4P2R - chains B and C of the 5 polymer chains in the assembly; structure by X-ray diffraction, 3.29 A resolution.

== Chain B ==
Molecule: MHC class II E-beta-k
Source organism: Mus musculus
Reference sequence: Q31163 (Q31163_MOUSE); residues 3-198 here correspond to UniProt positions 29-224 (UniProt number = residue number + 26)
Sequence (212 residues; each row starts with the number of its first residue; numbers below 1 keep their minus sign (Gly-3 is residue -3)):
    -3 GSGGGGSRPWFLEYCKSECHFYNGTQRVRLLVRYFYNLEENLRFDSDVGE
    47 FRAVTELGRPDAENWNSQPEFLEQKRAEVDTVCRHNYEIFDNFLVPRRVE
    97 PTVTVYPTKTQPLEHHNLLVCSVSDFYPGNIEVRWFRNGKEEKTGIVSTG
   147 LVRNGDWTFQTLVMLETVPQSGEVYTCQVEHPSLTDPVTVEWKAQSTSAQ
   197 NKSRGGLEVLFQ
Unresolved in the structure: -3 to 2, 104-113, 165-170, 190-208
Disulfide bonds: Cys15-Cys79, Cys117-Cys173
Glycans and other covalent adducts: N-acetylglucosamine (NAG) linked to Asn19
Construct notes: expression tag (-3 to 2, 199-208)

== Chain C ==
Molecule: 5c1 peptide
Source organism: synthetic construct
Sequence (13 residues; each row starts with the number of its first residue; note: 1 number in that range is skipped by the numbering (no residue carries it; nothing is unmodelled there); numbers below 1 keep their minus sign (Ala-3 is residue -3)):
    -3 ANG
     1 VAFFLTPFKA

== How chain B and chain C interact ==
Pairs across the interface (18):
  Glu9(B) - Lys9(C)  salt bridge
  Ser13(B) - Phe4(C)
  Cys15(B) - Phe4(C)  hydrophobic
  Leu26(B) - Phe4(C)  hydrophobic
  Tyr30(B) - Pro7(C)
  Asp57(B) - Lys9(C)  salt bridge
  Trp61(B) - Pro7(C)  hydrophobic
  Glu74(B) - Phe4(C)
  Val78(B) - Ala2(C)
  Val78(B) - Phe4(C)  hydrophobic
  His81(B) - Gly-1(C)  hydrogen bond (side chain-backbone)
  His81(B) - Ala2(C)
  Asn82(B) - Val1(C)
  Asn82(B) - Ala2(C)  hydrogen bond (side chain-backbone)
  Ile85(B) - Asn-2(C)
  Ile85(B) - Gly-1(C)
  Ile85(B) - Val1(C)  hydrophobic
  Phe86(B) - Val1(C)  hydrophobic
Other interface residues (no listed pair), chain B (19 interface residues in all): Asn37, Asn60, Phe67, Lys71, Thr77, Cys79
Other interface residues (no listed pair), chain C (11 interface residues in all): Phe3, Thr6, Phe8, Ala10

== In short ==
19 residues of chain B face 11 of chain C across their interface; the contacts include 2 hydrogen bonds and 2
salt bridges. Among the polar pairs are Glu9(B)-Lys9(C), Asp57(B)-Lys9(C) and His81(B)-Gly-1(C).
N-acetylglucosamine is covalently linked to Asn19(B).
Chain B is MHC class II E-beta-k (Mus musculus) and chain C is 5c1 peptide (synthetic construct); the
structure, Crystal structure of the 5cc7 TCR in complex with 5c1/I-Ek, was determined by X-ray diffraction
(same publication as 4P2O and 4P2Q).
